6HVU - chains H and I of the 28 polymer chains in the assembly; structure by X-ray diffraction, 2.90 A resolution.

[Chain H]
Molecule: Proteasome subunit beta type-10, Proteasome subunit beta type-2
From: Homo sapiens
Notes: EC 3.4.25.1; engineered mutation(s): Chimera: 1-53 Homo sapiens,Chimera: 1-53 Homo sapiens
UniProt: chimeric construct of P40306, P25043: residues 1-53 from P40306 (PSB10_HUMAN) positions 40-92 (UniProt number = residue number + 39); residues 54-226 from P25043 positions 83-255 (UniProt number = residue number + 29)
Chain sequence (226 residues; row label = number of the first residue in the row):
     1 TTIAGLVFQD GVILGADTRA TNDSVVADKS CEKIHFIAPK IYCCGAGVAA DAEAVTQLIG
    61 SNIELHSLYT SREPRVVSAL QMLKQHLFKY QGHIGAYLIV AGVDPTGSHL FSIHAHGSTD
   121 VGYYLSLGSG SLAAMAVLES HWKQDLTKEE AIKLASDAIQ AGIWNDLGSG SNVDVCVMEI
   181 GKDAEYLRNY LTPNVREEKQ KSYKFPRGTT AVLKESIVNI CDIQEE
Covalent attachments: compound GTW linked to T1
Ligand contacts: GTW (N-[(2S)-1-[[(2S)-1-[[(2S)-1-[4-(aminomethyl)phenyl]-4-methylsulfonyl-butan-2-yl]amino]-3-cyclohexyl-1-oxidanylidene-propan-2-yl]amino]-4-methyl-1-oxidanylidene-pentan-2-yl]-2-methyl-1,3-thiazole-5-carboxamide): R19, A20, T21, N22, A27, C31, E32, K33, H35, G45, A46, G47, V48, A49, A52, E53, G128, S129
Curated features (UniProtKB/Swiss-Prot):
  - active site: T1 (Nucleophile)
Reported in the primary citation:
  - specificity-determining residues: V48 (proposed by the authors, not directly observed)

[Chain I]
Molecule: Proteasome subunit beta type-3
From: Saccharomyces cerevisiae S288C
Notes: EC 3.4.25.1
UniProt: P25451 (PSB3_YEAST); residues 0-204 here correspond to UniProt positions 1-205 (UniProt number = residue number + 1)
Chain sequence (205 residues; row label = number of the first residue in the row; numbering starts at 0):
     0 MSDPSSINGG IVVAMTGKDC VAIACDLRLG SQSLGVSNKF EKIFHYGHVF LGITGLATDV
    60 TTLNEMFRYK TNLYKLKEER AIEPETFTQL VSSSLYERRF GPYFVGPVVA GINSKSGKPF
   120 IAGFDLIGCI DEAKDFIVSG TASDQLFGMC ESLYEPNLEP EDLFETISQA LLNAADRDAL
   180 SGWGAVVYII KKDEVVKRYL KMRQD
Disordered / not traced: 0
Bound ions: Mg2+ site 1: A174, S180; Mg2+ site 2: D204 (shared with 2 residues of chain Y)
Ligand contacts: GTW (N-[(2S)-1-[[(2S)-1-[[(2S)-1-[4-(aminomethyl)phenyl]-4-methylsulfonyl-butan-2-yl]amino]-3-cyclohexyl-1-oxidanylidene-propan-2-yl]amino]-4-methyl-1-oxidanylidene-pentan-2-yl]-2-methyl-1,3-thiazole-5-carboxamide): D124, L125, I126, C128
Curated features (UniProtKB/Swiss-Prot):
  - modified residue: S30 (Phosphoserine)
  - cross-link: K69 (Glycyl lysine isopeptide (Lys-Gly) (interchain with G-Cter in ubiquitin))

[Chain H / chain I interface]
Residue-residue contacts (58; chain H residue first):
  V25(H) with D143(I)
  V26(H) with F146(I)
  A27(H) with D130(I)
  D28(H) with D130(I)
  K29(H) with E150(I), salt bridge
  V48(H) with I126(I), hydrophobic
  A49(H) with C128(I), hydrophobic
  A50(H) with Y95(I); I126(I), hydrophobic; C128(I)
  D51(H) with Y95(I), hydrogen bond; R98(I), salt bridge
  A54(H) with Y95(I)
  Y90(H) with F99(I), hydrophobic
  H93(H) with R98(I), hydrogen bond (backbone-side chain); F99(I)
  I94(H) with F99(I), hydrophobic
  R196(H) with E150(I), salt bridge
  K199(H) with E150(I); S151(I); Y153(I), hydrogen bond (side chain-backbone)
  S202(H) with E154(I), hydrogen bond
  Y203(H) with S151(I); L152(I), hydrophobic
  K204(H) with D161(I)
  F205(H) with L152(I), hydrophobic; Q168(I)
  R207(H) with E160(I), salt bridge; D161(I), salt bridge; E164(I)
  G208(H) with E164(I), hydrogen bond (backbone-side chain)
  T209(H) with E164(I)
  T210(H) with E164(I), hydrogen bond; S167(I); Q168(I), hydrogen bond; L199(I)
  A211(H) with L199(I); K200(I), hydrogen bond (backbone-backbone)
  V212(H) with F163(I), hydrophobic; Y198(I)
  L213(H) with Y198(I), hydrogen bond (backbone-backbone); L199(I); K200(I)
  K214(H) with R197(I); Y198(I), hydrogen bond (backbone-backbone)
  E215(H) with K196(I); R197(I), salt bridge
  S216(H) with V195(I); K196(I), hydrogen bond (backbone-backbone)
  I217(H) with V194(I)
  V218(H) with H44(I); V194(I), hydrogen bond (backbone-backbone); K196(I)
  N219(H) with H44(I)
  I220(H) with G46(I); F49(I), hydrophobic; V194(I), hydrophobic
  D222(H) with K74(I), salt bridge
Also at the interface, not in a pair above, chain H (35 interface residues in all): P206
Also at the interface, not in a pair above, chain I (39 interface residues in all): H47, D124, I129, E131, L157, E158, T165, L171, Y187

[Overview]
Chain H and chain I form an interface of 35 and 39 residues respectively, with 12 hydrogen bonds and 7 salt
bridges. Polar contacts include K29(H)-E150(I), D51(H)-R98(I) and R196(H)-E150(I). Chain I binds compound GTW.
Compound GTW is covalently linked to T1(H). The paper reports the specificity determinant V48(H).
Here chain H is Proteasome subunit beta type-10, Proteasome subunit beta type-2 (Homo sapiens) and chain I is
Proteasome subunit beta type-3 (Saccharomyces cerevisiae S288C). Entry 6HVU (Yeast 20S proteasome with human
beta2i (1-53) in complex with 29) was determined by X-ray diffraction (same publication as 6HTB, 6HTC, 6HTD,
6HTP, 6HTR, 6HUB and 30 further entries).
